PDB entry 1M5E | X-ray diffraction, 1.46 A resolution | chains A and C

Chain A (and C):
Name: Glutamate receptor 2
Organism: Rattus norvegicus
Notes: fragment: GluR2-flop ligand binding core (S1S2J); chain C of this document is another copy of the same molecule, construct and numbering; everything in this record applies to it too
Reference sequence: P19491 (GRIA2_RAT); the construct has insertions or renumbered stretches relative to UniProt, so the offset changes along the chain: 3-117 = UniProt 413-527; 120-263 = UniProt 653-796
Chain sequence (263 residues; numbered 1 to 263; the number before each row is that of its first residue):
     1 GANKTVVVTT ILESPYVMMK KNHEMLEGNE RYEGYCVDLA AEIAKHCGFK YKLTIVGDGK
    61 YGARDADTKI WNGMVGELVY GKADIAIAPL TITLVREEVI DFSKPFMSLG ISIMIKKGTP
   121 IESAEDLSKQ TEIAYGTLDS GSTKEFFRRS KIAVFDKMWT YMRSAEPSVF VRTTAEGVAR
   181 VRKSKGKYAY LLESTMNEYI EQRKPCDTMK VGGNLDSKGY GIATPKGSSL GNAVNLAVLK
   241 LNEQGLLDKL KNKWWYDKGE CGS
Not modelled in the structure: 1-3, 262-263
Disulfide bonds: C206-C261
Construct notes: cloning artifact (1-2); linker (118-119)
Ion coordination: Zn2+ site 1: H23 (shared with D65(C) of chain C); Zn2+ site 2: E42, H46 (shared with 1 residue of chain B); Zn2+ site 3: E166 (shared with 2 residues of chain B)
Residues lining bound ligands: ACPA (AM1; (S)-2-amino-3-(3-carboxy-5-methylisoxazol-4-yl)propionic acid): E13, Y61, P89, L90, T91, R96, T137, L138, S140, G141, S142, T143, L191, L192, E193, M196, Y220
Swiss-Prot annotation at these positions:
  - binding site (L-glutamate): P89, T91, R96, S142, T143, E193
  - site: R64 (Interaction with the cone snail toxin Con-ikot-ikot), I121 (Crucial to convey clamshell closure to channel opening), R148 (Interaction with the cone snail toxin Con-ikot-ikot), K240 (Interaction with the cone snail toxin Con-ikot-ikot)
  - glycosylation: N3 (N-linked (GlcNAc...) asparagine)
  - modified residue (Phosphoserine): S150, S184

How chain A and chain C interact:
Residue-residue contacts - 31 pairs, chain A then chain C:
  T93(A) - E243(C)
  L94(A) - L236(C)  hydrophobic
  L94(A) - K240(C)
  L94(A) - E243(C)  hydrogen bond (backbone-side chain)
  E97(A) - K104(C)  salt bridge
  E97(A) - N235(C)  hydrogen bond
  E97(A) - L236(C)
  E97(A) - L239(C)
  F102(A) - K104(C)  hydrogen bond (backbone-side chain)
  S103(A) - K104(C)
  K104(A) - I92(C)
  K104(A) - E97(C)  salt bridge
  K104(A) - F102(C)  hydrogen bond (side chain-backbone)
  K104(A) - S103(C)
  P105(A) - P105(C)
  F146(A) - E243(C)
  I152(A) - Q244(C)
  S217(A) - N242(C)  hydrogen bond (backbone-side chain)
  N235(A) - E97(C)  hydrogen bond
  L236(A) - L94(C)
  L236(A) - E97(C)
  L239(A) - I92(C)  hydrophobic
  L239(A) - E97(C)
  K240(A) - L94(C)
  N242(A) - S217(C)  hydrogen bond (side chain-backbone)
  E243(A) - T93(C)
  E243(A) - L94(C)  hydrogen bond (side chain-backbone)
  E243(A) - F146(C)
  Q244(A) - R149(C)  hydrogen bond (side chain-backbone)
  Q244(A) - K151(C)  hydrogen bond (side chain-backbone)
  Q244(A) - I152(C)
Interface residues without a listed pair, chain A (22 interface residues in all): I92, S108, R149, D216, G245
Interface residues without a listed pair, chain C (23 interface residues in all): S108, S150, D248

Overview:
22 residues of chain A face 23 of chain C across their interface; the contacts include 10 hydrogen bonds and 2
salt bridges. Polar pairs include E97(A)-K104(C), L94(A)-E243(C) and E97(A)-N235(C). Ligands of chain A: ACPA.
Curated annotation (UniProt) lists 6 L-glutamate-binding residues on chain A.
Chain A and chain C are both Glutamate receptor 2 (Rattus norvegicus); the structure, X-ray structure of the
GLUR2 ligand binding core (S1S2J) in complex with acpa at 1.46 A ..., was determined by X-ray diffraction,
deposited together with 1M5B, 1M5C, 1M5D and 1M5F.
